PDB entry 7QHM | electron microscopy, 2.80 A resolution | chains B and O of the 26 polymer chains in the assembly

Chain B (and O):
Molecule: Cytochrome bc1 complex cytochrome b subunit
Source organism: Corynebacterium glutamicum ATCC 13032
Notes: EC 7.1.1.8; chain O of this document is another copy of the same molecule, construct and numbering; everything in this record applies to it too
UniProtKB: Q79VE9 (QCRB_CORGL); residues 1-539 here = UniProt positions 1-539
Chain sequence (539 residues; numbered 1 to 539; the number before each row is that of its first residue):
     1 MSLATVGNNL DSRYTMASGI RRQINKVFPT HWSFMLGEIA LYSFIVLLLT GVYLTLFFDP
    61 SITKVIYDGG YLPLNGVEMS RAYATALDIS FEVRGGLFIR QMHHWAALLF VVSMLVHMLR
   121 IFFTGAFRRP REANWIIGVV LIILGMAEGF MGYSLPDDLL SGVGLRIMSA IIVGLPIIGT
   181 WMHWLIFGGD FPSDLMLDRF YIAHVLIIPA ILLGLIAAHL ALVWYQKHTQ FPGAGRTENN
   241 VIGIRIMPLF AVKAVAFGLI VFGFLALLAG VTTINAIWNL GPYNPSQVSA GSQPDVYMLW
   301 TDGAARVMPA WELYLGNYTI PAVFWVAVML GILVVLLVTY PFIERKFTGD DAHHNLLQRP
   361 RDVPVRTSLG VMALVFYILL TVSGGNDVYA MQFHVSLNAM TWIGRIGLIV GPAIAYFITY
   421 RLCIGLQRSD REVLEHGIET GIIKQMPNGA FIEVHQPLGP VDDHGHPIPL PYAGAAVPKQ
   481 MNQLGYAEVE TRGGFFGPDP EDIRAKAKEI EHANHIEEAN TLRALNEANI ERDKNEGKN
Unresolved in the structure: 535-539
Metal / ion sites: heme Fe site 1: His103, His204; heme Fe site 2: His117, His219
Residues lining bound ligands:
  - 1,2-Distearoyl-sn-glycerophosphoethanolamine (3PE): Met1, Leu3, Met247, Pro248, Val252
  - 9YF ((2R)-2-(hexadecanoyloxy)-3-{[(S)-hydroxy{[(1R,2R,3R,4R,5R,6S)-2,3,4,5,6-pentahydroxycyclohexyl]oxy}phosphoryl]oxy}propyl (9S)-9-methyloctadecanoate), molecule 1: Glu92, Val93, Arg94
  - 9YF, molecule 2: Ser396, Asn398, Ala399, Trp402, Ile403, Ile406
  - diacyl glycerol (DGA): Met308, Trp311, Glu312, Leu313, Trp325, Val328
  - heme (HEM), molecule 1: Ser33, Phe34, Met35, Leu36, Gly37, Glu38, Ala40, Leu41, Phe110, Met114, His117, Met118, Arg120, Ile121, Ala126, Arg131, Asn134, Trp135, Gly138, Val139, Leu141, Ile142, Ile216, His219, Leu220, Val223, His228, Thr229
  - heme (HEM), molecule 2: Phe44, Leu47, Leu48, Gly51, Val52, Leu54, Thr55, Phe58, Ile89, Arg100, His103, His104, Ala107, Phe110, Gly145, Glu148, Gly149, Gly152, Tyr153, Leu155, Pro156, Tyr201, His204, Val205, Pro209, Leu212, Asn275, Tyr297
  - IZL ([(2R)-3-[[(1S,2R,3S,4S,5R,6R)-2-[(2R,3S,4S,5S,6R)-6-[[(2S,3S,4S,5S,6R)-6-[[(2S,3S,4S,5S,6R)-6-(hydroxymethyl)-3-[(2R,3S,4S,5S,6R)-6-(hydroxymethyl)-3,4,5-tris(oxidanyl)oxan-2-yl]oxy-4,5-bis(oxidanyl)oxan-2-yl]oxymethyl]-3,4,5-tris(oxidanyl)oxan-2-yl]oxymethyl]-3,4,5-tris(oxidanyl)oxan-2-yl]oxy-3,4,5-tris(oxidanyl)-6-[(2R,3S,4S,5S,6R)-3,4,5-tris(oxidanyl)-6-(undecanoyloxymethyl)oxan-2-yl]oxy-cyclohexyl]oxy-oxidanyl-phosphoryl]oxy-2-undecanoyloxy-propyl] (10R)-10-methyldodecanoate): Ile177, Ile178, Thr180, Trp181, Met182, Leu185, Asn317, Tyr318
  - lycopene (LYC): Val111, Leu115, Ile142, Met146, Tyr297, Trp300, Leu333, Val334, Leu337, Met372, Ala373, Phe376, Tyr377, Leu408, Ile409, Pro412, Ala413
  - menaquinone-9 (MQ9), molecule 1: Phe28, Glu38, Leu41, Tyr42, Ile45, Leu220, Val223, Trp224, Phe250, Ala254, Phe262
  - menaquinone-9 (MQ9), molecule 2: Val46, Leu49, Thr50, Val52, Tyr53, Leu56, Phe98, Ile99, Met102, Phe262, Ala266
  - menaquinone-9 (MQ9), molecule 3: Leu48, Leu49, Val52, Leu206, Ile207, Pro209, Ala210, Leu213
  - stigmatellin a (SMA): Leu144, Ala147, Phe150, Met151, Tyr153, Leu160, Val163, Gly164, Ile167, Met168, Ile171, Ser292, Gln293, Pro294, Met298, Thr301, Asp302, Ala305, Arg306
From the paper describing this entry:
  - binding site for stigmatellin a: Tyr153, Pro294
  - catalytic residues: Lys253, Asp295, Asp302, Arg306, Asp387, Glu453
  - binding site for menaquinone-9: Glu38

How chain B and chain O interact:
Pairs across the interface (53; chain B residue first):
  Asn9(B) - Arg129(O)  hydrogen bond
  Ser12(B) - Arg129(O)  hydrogen bond
  Arg13(B) - Arg129(O)
  Arg13(B) - Pro130(O)
  Arg13(B) - Glu132(O)  salt bridge
  Arg13(B) - Gln226(O)  hydrogen bond (backbone-side chain)
  Tyr14(B) - Ala133(O)
  Tyr14(B) - Leu222(O)  hydrophobic
  Tyr14(B) - Tyr225(O)  hydrogen bond (backbone-side chain)
  Tyr14(B) - Gln226(O)
  Thr15(B) - Tyr225(O)  hydrogen bond (backbone-side chain)
  Thr55(B) - Ile202(O)
  Leu56(B) - Leu195(O)
  Leu56(B) - Arg199(O)  hydrogen bond (backbone-side chain)
  Phe57(B) - Leu195(O)
  Phe57(B) - Arg199(O)
  Phe58(B) - Asp198(O)
  Asp59(B) - Ser61(O)  hydrogen bond
  Asp59(B) - Asp198(O)
  Pro60(B) - Asp198(O)
  Ser61(B) - Asp59(O)  hydrogen bond
  Ser61(B) - Ser61(O)
  Thr63(B) - Thr63(O)
  Thr63(B) - Arg81(O)
  Arg81(B) - Thr63(O)
  Arg81(B) - Asp194(O)  salt bridge
  Arg129(B) - Ser12(O)  hydrogen bond
  Arg129(B) - Arg13(O)
  Pro130(B) - Arg13(O)
  Glu132(B) - Arg13(O)  salt bridge
  Ala133(B) - Tyr14(O)
  Asp194(B) - Arg81(O)  salt bridge
  Leu195(B) - Leu56(O)
  Leu195(B) - Phe57(O)
  Asp198(B) - Phe58(O)
  Asp198(B) - Asp59(O)
  Arg199(B) - Leu56(O)  hydrogen bond (side chain-backbone)
  Arg199(B) - Phe57(O)
  Tyr201(B) - Ile202(O)
  Ile202(B) - Thr55(O)
  Ile202(B) - Tyr201(O)
  Ile202(B) - Val205(O)  hydrophobic
  Val205(B) - Ile202(O)  hydrophobic
  Val205(B) - Leu206(O)
  Leu206(B) - Val205(O)
  Leu206(B) - Leu206(O)  hydrophobic
  Ile207(B) - Val52(O)  hydrophobic
  Leu222(B) - Tyr14(O)  hydrophobic
  Tyr225(B) - Tyr14(O)  hydrogen bond (side chain-backbone)
  Tyr225(B) - Thr15(O)
  Gln226(B) - Arg13(O)  hydrogen bond (side chain-backbone)
  Gln226(B) - Tyr14(O)
  Arg345(B) - Arg13(O)
Other interface residues (no listed pair), chain B (34 interface residues in all): Val52, Val65, His353
Other interface residues (no listed pair), chain O (34 interface residues in all): Pro60, Val65, Arg131, Ile207, Asp351, His353

Summary:
The chain B/chain O interface involves 34 residues from each chain, with 12 hydrogen bonds and 4 salt bridges.
Polar pairs include Arg13(B)-Glu132(O), Arg81(B)-Asp194(O) and Asn9(B)-Arg129(O). The paper reports catalytic
residues Lys253(B), Asp295(B) and Asp302(B) among others; a binding site for stigmatellin a at Tyr153(B) and
Pro294(B).
Both chains are Cytochrome bc1 complex cytochrome b subunit (Corynebacterium glutamicum ATCC 13032). Entry
7QHM (Cytochrome bcc-aa3 supercomplex (respiratory supercomplex III2/IV2) from Corynebacterium glutamicum
(stigmatellin and azide bound)) was determined by electron microscopy together with 7QHO from the same study.
